8OWU - chains D and E of the 4 polymer chains in the assembly; structure by X-ray diffraction, 2.54 A resolution.

== Chain D (and E) ==
Molecule: PIM7
Source organism: Bacillus cereus BAG3X2-1
Notes: chain E of this document is another copy of the same molecule, construct and numbering; everything in this record applies to it too
UniProtKB: A0A2C1PRY7 (A0A2C1PRY7_BACCE); residues 1-117 here = UniProt positions 1-117
Amino-acid sequence (117 residues; each row starts with the number of its first residue):
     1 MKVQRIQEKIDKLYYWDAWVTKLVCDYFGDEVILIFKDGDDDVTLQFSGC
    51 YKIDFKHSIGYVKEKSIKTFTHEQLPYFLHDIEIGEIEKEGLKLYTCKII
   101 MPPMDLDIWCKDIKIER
Not modelled in the structure: 1-2, 117 (chain E: 1-2)
Sequence notes: conflict I59 (Met in A0A2C1PRY7)
Ion coordination: Mg2+ near D17 (its only coordinating residue here)

== Interface between chain D and chain E ==
Residue-residue contacts (72; chain D residue first):
  V20(D) - F28(E)
  T21(D) - F28(E)
  K22(D) - F28(E)
  L23(D) - D26(E)
  L23(D) - Y27(E)  hydrogen bond (backbone-backbone)
  L23(D) - F28(E)  hydrogen bond (backbone-backbone)
  V24(D) - C25(E)
  V24(D) - D26(E)
  C25(D) - V24(E)
  C25(D) - C25(E)  hydrogen bond (backbone-backbone)
  D26(D) - L23(E)
  D26(D) - V24(E)
  Y27(D) - L23(E)
  Y27(D) - I67(E)
  Y27(D) - K68(E)
  F28(D) - V20(E)
  F28(D) - T21(E)
  F28(D) - K22(E)
  F28(D) - L23(E)  hydrogen bond (backbone-backbone)
  F28(D) - I67(E)  hydrophobic
  F28(D) - L75(E)  hydrophobic
  F28(D) - Y77(E)  hydrophobic
  F28(D) - M104(E)
  D30(D) - K63(E)  salt bridge
  D30(D) - S66(E)
  D30(D) - I67(E)  hydrogen bond (side chain-backbone)
  E31(D) - K68(E)  salt bridge
  C50(D) - K63(E)  hydrogen bond (backbone-side chain)
  Y51(D) - K56(E)
  Y51(D) - H57(E)  hydrogen bond (backbone-backbone)
  Y51(D) - S58(E)
  Y51(D) - I59(E)  hydrophobic
  Y51(D) - Y61(E)
  Y51(D) - V62(E)
  Y51(D) - K63(E)  hydrogen bond (side chain-backbone)
  K52(D) - D54(E)  salt bridge
  K52(D) - F55(E)
  K52(D) - K56(E)
  I53(D) - I53(E)
  I53(D) - D54(E)
  I53(D) - F55(E)  hydrogen bond (backbone-backbone)
  D54(D) - I53(E)
  D54(D) - D54(E)
  F55(D) - G29(E)
  F55(D) - K52(E)
  F55(D) - I53(E)  hydrogen bond (backbone-backbone)
  K56(D) - Y51(E)  hydrogen bond (side chain-backbone)
  H57(D) - Y51(E)  hydrogen bond (backbone-backbone)
  S58(D) - Y51(E)
  I59(D) - K89(E)
  I59(D) - E90(E)
  I59(D) - L92(E)  hydrophobic
  G60(D) - E90(E)  hydrogen bond (backbone-side chain)
  Y61(D) - Y51(E)
  V62(D) - Y51(E)
  K63(D) - D30(E)  salt bridge
  K63(D) - C50(E)  hydrogen bond (side chain-backbone)
  K63(D) - Y51(E)  hydrogen bond (backbone-side chain)
  S66(D) - D30(E)
  I67(D) - Y27(E)
  I67(D) - F28(E)  hydrophobic
  I67(D) - D30(E)  hydrogen bond (backbone-side chain)
  K68(D) - Y27(E)
  K68(D) - E31(E)  salt bridge
  L75(D) - F28(E)  hydrophobic
  Y77(D) - F28(E)  hydrophobic
  K89(D) - I59(E)
  E90(D) - I59(E)
  L92(D) - I59(E)  hydrophobic
  L94(D) - I59(E)  hydrophobic
  M101(D) - F28(E)  hydrophobic
  M104(D) - F28(E)
Interface residues without a listed pair, chain D (38 interface residues in all): G29, G49
Interface residues without a listed pair, chain E (38 interface residues in all): G49, G60, M101, W109

== Overview ==
The chain D/chain E interface involves 38 residues from each chain; the contacts include 16 hydrogen bonds and
5 salt bridges. Among the polar pairs are D30(D)-K63(E), E31(D)-K68(E) and K52(D)-D54(E).
Both chains are PIM7 (Bacillus cereus BAG3X2-1). Entry 8OWU (The crystal structure of the polymorphic toxin
PT7(Bc) D37A mutant and its cognate immunity PIM7(Bc) complex) was determined by X-ray diffraction, deposited
together with 8OWS.
